7EPW - chain A; structure by X-ray diffraction, 2.23 A resolution.

# Chain A
Protein: Flavin-dependent monooxygenase
Organism: Escherichia coli
Notes: EC 1.14.13.-
UniProtKB: A0A3T0V9Y5 (A0A3T0V9Y5_ECOLX); residues 4-388 here correspond to UniProt positions 1-385 (UniProt number = residue number - 3)
Amino-acid sequence (385 residues; numbered 4 to 388; the number before each row is that of its first residue):
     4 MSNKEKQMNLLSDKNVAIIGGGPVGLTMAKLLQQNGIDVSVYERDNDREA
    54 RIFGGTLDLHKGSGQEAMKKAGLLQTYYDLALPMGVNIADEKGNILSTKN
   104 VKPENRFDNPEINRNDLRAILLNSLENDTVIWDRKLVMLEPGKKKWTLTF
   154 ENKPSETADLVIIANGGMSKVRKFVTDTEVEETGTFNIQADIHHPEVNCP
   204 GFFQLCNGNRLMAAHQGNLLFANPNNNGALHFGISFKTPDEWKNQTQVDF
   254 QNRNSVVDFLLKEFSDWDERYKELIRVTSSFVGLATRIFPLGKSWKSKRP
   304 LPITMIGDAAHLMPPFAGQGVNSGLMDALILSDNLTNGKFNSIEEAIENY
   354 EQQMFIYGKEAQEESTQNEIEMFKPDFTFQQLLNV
Disordered / not traced: 4-10, 248, 385-388
Ligand contacts:
  - dihydroflavine-adenine dinucleotide (FDA): Ile22, Gly23, Gly24, Gly25, Pro26, Val27, Gly28, Tyr45, Glu46, Arg47, Asp48, Thr59, Leu60, Asp61, Arg117, Arg121, Arg137, Lys138, Leu139, Ala167, Asn168, Gly169, Gln192, Leu287, Ile309, Gly310, Asp311, Pro318, Gly321, Gln322, Gly323, Val324, Asn325
  - tigecycline (T1C): Asp61, His63, Asn190, Gln192, Arg213, Met215, Phe224, Ala225, Asn226, His234, Phe235, Gly236, Ser238, Pro318, Phe319, Ala320, Gly321, Glu367, Asn371, Met375, Phe382
Reported in the primary citation:
  - contacts within the chain: Gln192-Ser238 (water-mediated contact)
  - binding site for tigecycline: Gln192, Arg213, Met215, Phe224, Ala225, His234, Pro318, Phe319, Ala320, Gly321, Glu367, Asn371, Met375
  - conformationally variable residues (loop rearrangement): His314 to Gly323

# Summary
Ligands of chain A: dihydroflavine-adenine dinucleotide and tigecycline. The paper reports a binding site for
tigecycline at Gln192, Arg213 and Met215 among others; conformational variability at His314.
Chain A is Flavin-dependent monooxygenase (Escherichia coli); the structure, Crystal structure of
monooxygenase Tet(X4) with tigecycline, was determined by X-ray diffraction (same publication as 7EPV).
